Entry 8BE1 (X-ray diffraction, 1.98 A resolution); this record covers chains A and C of the 3 polymer chains in the assembly.

# Chain A
Protein: Antibody heavy chain
Source organism: Mus musculus
Notes: antibody fragment or engineered binder
Chain sequence (230 residues; row label = number of the first residue in the row; a row labelled like 82A-82C holds insertion residues (82A, then the next letters in order); numbering starts at 0):
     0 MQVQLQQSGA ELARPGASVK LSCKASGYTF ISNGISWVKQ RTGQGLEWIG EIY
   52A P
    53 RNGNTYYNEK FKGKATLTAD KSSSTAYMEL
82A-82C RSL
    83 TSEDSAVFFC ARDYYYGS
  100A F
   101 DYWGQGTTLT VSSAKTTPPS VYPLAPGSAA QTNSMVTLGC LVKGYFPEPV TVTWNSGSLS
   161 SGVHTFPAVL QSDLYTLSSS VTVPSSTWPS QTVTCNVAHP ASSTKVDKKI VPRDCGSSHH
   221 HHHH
Disordered / not traced: 0, 129-131, 215-224
Cystine bridges: Cys22-Cys92, Cys140-Cys195

# Chain C
Protein: Spike protein S1
Source organism: Severe acute respiratory syndrome coronavirus 2
Reference sequence: P0DTC2 (SPIKE_SARS2); residue numbers follow UniProt; this construct covers 333-527
Chain sequence (198 residues; each row starts with the number of its first residue):
   330 GSGTNLCPFG EVFNATRFAS VYAWNRKRIS NCVADYSVLY NSASFSTFKC YGVSPTKLND
   390 LCFTNVYADS FVIRGDEVRQ IAPGQTGKIA DYNYKLPDDF TGCVIAWNSN NLDSKVGGNY
   450 NYLYRLFRKS NLKPFERDIS TEIYQAGSTP CNGVEGFNCY FPLQSYGFQP TNGVGYQPYR
   510 VVVLSFELLH APATVCGP
Disordered / not traced: 330-334, 392, 516-527
Cystine bridges: Cys336-Cys361, Cys379-Cys432, Cys480-Cys488
Differences from the reference sequence: expression tag (330-332)
Curated features (UniProtKB/Swiss-Prot):
  - region: Arg403 to Asp405 (Integrin-binding motif), Asn448 to Phe456 (Immunodominant HLA epitope recognized by the CD8+)
  - glycosylation: Asn343 (N-linked (GlcNAc...) (complex) asparagine)
  - natural variant: Gly339 (G339D: In strain: Omicron/BA.1, Omicron/BA.2 and 4 more; G339H: In strain: Omicron/BA.2.75, Omicron/XBB.1.5 and 1 more), Arg346 (R346K: In strain: Mu/B.1.621; R346T: In strain: Omicron/BQ.1.1, Omicron/XBB.1.5 and 1 more), Leu368 (L368I: In strain: Omicron/XBB.1.5, Omicron/EG.5.1), Ser371 (S371F: In strain: Omicron/BA.2, Omicron/BA.2.12.1 and 6 more; S371L: In strain: Omicron/BA.1), Ser373 (S373P: In strain: Omicron/BA.1, Omicron/BA.2 and 7 more), Ser375 (S375F: In strain: Omicron/BA.1, Omicron/BA.2 and 7 more), Thr376 (T376A: In strain: Omicron/BA.2, Omicron/BA.2.12.1 and 5 more), Asp405 (D405N: In strain: Omicron/BA.2, Omicron/BA.2.12.1 and 6 more), Arg408 (R408S: In strain: Omicron/BA.2, Omicron/BA.2.12.1 and 6 more), Lys417 (K417N: In strain: Beta/B.1.351, Omicron/BA.1 and 8 more; K417T: In strain: Gamma/P.1), Asn440 (N440K: In strain: Omicron/BA.1, Omicron/BA.2 and 7 more), Lys444 (K444T: In strain: Omicron/BQ.1.1), 16 further natural variant entries in UniProt
  - mutagenesis: Asn343 (N343Q: Reduced viral infectivity), Leu452 (L452R: Increased resistance to neutralizing antibodies. Decreases HLA binding to NF9 epitope. Increased binding affinity to human ACE2), Tyr453 (Y453F: Decreased HLA binding to NF9 epitope. Increased binding affinity to human ACE2), Ala475 (A475V: Increased resistance to neutralizing antibodies), Val483 (V483A: Increased resistance to neutralizing antibodies), Glu484 (E484D: Increased replication in human TMEM106B overexpressing cells), Phe490 (F490L: Increased resistance to neutralizing antibodies and human covalescent sera neutralization), Gln493 (Q493N: Reduced host ACE2-binding affinity in vitro; Q493Y: Reduced host ACE2-binding affinity in vitro), Asn501 (N501T: Reduced host ACE2-binding affinity in vitro; N501Y: Increased binding affinity to human ACE2), His519 (H519P: Increased resistance to human covalescent sera neutralization)

# Interface between chain A and chain C
Residue-residue contacts - 25 pairs, chain A then chain C:
  Glu50(A) - Phe486(C)
  Glu50(A) - Asn487(C)  hydrogen bond
  Tyr52(A) - Tyr473(C)
  Tyr52(A) - Ala475(C)
  Tyr52(A) - Asn487(C)
  Tyr52(A) - Tyr489(C)  hydrophobic
  Arg53(A) - Phe456(C)
  Arg53(A) - Tyr473(C)
  Asn54(A) - Phe456(C)
  Asn54(A) - Tyr489(C)
  Asn56(A) - Phe486(C)
  Asn56(A) - Tyr489(C)
  Thr57(A) - Phe486(C)
  Tyr58(A) - Phe486(C)  hydrophobic
  Asp95(A) - Gly476(C)
  Asp95(A) - Ser477(C)  hydrogen bond (side chain-backbone)
  Asp95(A) - Asn487(C)  hydrogen bond
  Tyr96(A) - Gly476(C)
  Tyr96(A) - Ser477(C)  hydrogen bond (backbone-side chain)
  Tyr97(A) - Gln474(C)
  Tyr97(A) - Gly476(C)
  Tyr97(A) - Ser477(C)
  Tyr98(A) - Ser477(C)
  Gly99(A) - Ser477(C)
  Ser100(A) - Ser477(C)  hydrogen bond (backbone-side chain)
Other interface residues (no listed pair), chain A (14 interface residues in all): Ser31
Interface features reported in the paper:
  - epitope / paratope residues, chain C: Gln474(C), Ser477(C), Asn487(C), Tyr489(C)

# Summary
14 residues of chain A face 9 of chain C across their interface, with 5 hydrogen bonds. Polar contacts include
Glu50(A)-Asn487(C), Asp95(A)-Ser477(C) and Asp95(A)-Asn487(C). UniProt lists 10 mutagenesis sites on chain C.
The paper reports epitope/paratope residues Gln474(C), Ser477(C) and Asn487(C) among others.
Chain A is Antibody heavy chain (Mus musculus) and chain C is Spike protein S1 (Severe acute respiratory
syndrome coronavirus 2); the structure, SARS-CoV-2 RBD in complex with a Fab fragment of a neutralising
antibody mRBD2, was determined by X-ray diffraction.
